PDB entry 6E2S | X-ray diffraction, 1.79 A resolution | chain A

== Chain A ==
Name: Mevalonate diphosphate decarboxylase
Organism: Enterococcus faecalis
Notes: EC 4.1.1.33
UniProt: Q9FD68 (Q9FD68_ENTFL); residue numbers follow UniProt; this construct covers 1-331
Amino-acid sequence (355 residues; each row starts with the number of its first residue; numbers below 1 keep their minus sign (Met-23 is residue -23)):
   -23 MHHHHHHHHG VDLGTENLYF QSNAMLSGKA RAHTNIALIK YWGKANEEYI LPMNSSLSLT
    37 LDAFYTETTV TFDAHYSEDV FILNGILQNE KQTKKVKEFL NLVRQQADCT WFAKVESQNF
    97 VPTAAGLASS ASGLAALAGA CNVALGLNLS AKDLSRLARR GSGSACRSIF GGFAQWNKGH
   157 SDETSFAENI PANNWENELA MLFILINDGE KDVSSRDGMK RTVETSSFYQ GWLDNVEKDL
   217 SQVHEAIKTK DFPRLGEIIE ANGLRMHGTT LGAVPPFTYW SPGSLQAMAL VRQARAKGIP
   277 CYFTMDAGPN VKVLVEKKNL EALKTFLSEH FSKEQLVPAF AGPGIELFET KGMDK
Unresolved in the structure: -23 to -1, 98-103, 183-192, 327-331
Construct notes: expression tag (-23 to 0)
From the paper describing this entry:
  - conformationally variable residues (order/disorder transition): Val97 to Ala104, Asn183 to Ser190
  - catalytic residues: Lys187
  - mutagenesis - K187A: decreased catalytic activity
  - mutagenesis - K187A (182 +/- 36 uM): unchanged binding to ATPgammaS
  - catalytic residues: Asp282 (proposed by the authors, not directly observed)
  - mutagenesis - K187A (58.2 +/- 13.2 uM): decreased binding to in the presence of MVAPP

== Summary ==
The paper reports catalytic residues Lys187 and Asp282; K187A reduces catalytic activity.
Chain A is Mevalonate diphosphate decarboxylase (Enterococcus faecalis); the structure, apo form of MDDEF with
buffer exchange, was determined by X-ray diffraction (same publication as 6E2T, 6E2U, 6E2V, 6E2W and 6E2Y).
